PDB entry 2X6J | X-ray diffraction, 3.50 A resolution | chains A and B

# Chain A (and B)
Protein: Phosphotidylinositol 3 kinase 59F
From: Drosophila melanogaster
Notes: EC 2.7.1.137, 2.7.1.153, 2.7.1.154; fragment: helical and catalytic domains, residues 258-949; chain B of this document is another copy of the same molecule, construct and numbering; everything in this record applies to it too
UniProtKB: Q9W1M7 (Q9W1M7_DROME); residues 258-949 here = UniProt positions 258-949
Sequence (696 residues; row label = number of the first residue in the row):
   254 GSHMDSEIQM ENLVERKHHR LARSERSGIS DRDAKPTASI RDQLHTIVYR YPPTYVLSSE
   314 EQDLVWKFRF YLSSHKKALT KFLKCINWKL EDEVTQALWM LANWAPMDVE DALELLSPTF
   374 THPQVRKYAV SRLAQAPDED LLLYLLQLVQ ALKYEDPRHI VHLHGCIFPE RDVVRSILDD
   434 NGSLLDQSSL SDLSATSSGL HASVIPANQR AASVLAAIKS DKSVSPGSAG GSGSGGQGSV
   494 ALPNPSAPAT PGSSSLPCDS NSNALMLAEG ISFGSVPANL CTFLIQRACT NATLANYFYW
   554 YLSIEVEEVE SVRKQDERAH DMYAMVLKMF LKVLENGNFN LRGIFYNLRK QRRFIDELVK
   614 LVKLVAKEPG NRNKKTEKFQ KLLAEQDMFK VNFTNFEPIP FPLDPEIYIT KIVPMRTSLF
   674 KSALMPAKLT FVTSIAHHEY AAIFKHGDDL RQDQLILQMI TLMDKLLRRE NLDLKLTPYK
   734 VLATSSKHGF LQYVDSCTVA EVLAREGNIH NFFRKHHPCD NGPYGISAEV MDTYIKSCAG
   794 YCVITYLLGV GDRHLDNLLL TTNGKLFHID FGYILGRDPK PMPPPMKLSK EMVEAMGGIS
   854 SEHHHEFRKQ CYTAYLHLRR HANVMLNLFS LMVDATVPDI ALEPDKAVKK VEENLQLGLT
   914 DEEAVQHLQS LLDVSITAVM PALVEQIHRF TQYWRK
Disordered / not traced: 254-290, 423-530, 562-566, 949 (chain B: 254-290, 424-530, 561-566)
Differences from the reference sequence: expression tag (254-257); engineered mutation Ala455 (Gly in Q9W1M7)
Residues lining bound ligands: pik-93 (093; N-(5-(4-chloro-3-(2-hydroxy-ethylsulfamoyl)- phenylthiazole-2-yl)-acetamide): Phe673, Lys674, Ser675, Pro679, Ile696, Lys698, Asp706, Tyr732, Leu744, Gln745, Tyr746, Val747, Ser749, Glu754, Asn810, Leu812, Phe820, Ile822, Asp823
From the paper describing this entry:
  - binding site for pik-93: Lys698, Asp706, Val747, Asp823
  - catalytic residues: His807 (proposed by the authors, not directly observed)
  - specificity-determining residues: Phe673, Tyr746 (proposed by the authors, not directly observed)

# How chain A and chain B interact
Residue-residue contacts (48):
  Asp805(A) - Tyr946(B)  hydrogen bond (backbone-side chain)
  Arg806(A) - Tyr946(B)  hydrogen bond (backbone-side chain)
  Arg806(A) - Trp947(B)
  His807(A) - Trp947(B)
  Leu808(A) - Trp947(B)  hydrophobic
  Asp831(A) - Tyr946(B)  hydrogen bond
  Lys833(A) - Tyr946(B)
  Lys833(A) - Lys949(B)
  Met835(A) - Arg942(B)
  Met835(A) - Phe943(B)
  Pro836(A) - Phe943(B)
  Pro837(A) - Phe943(B)  hydrophobic
  Pro837(A) - Tyr946(B)
  Leu841(A) - Trp947(B)  hydrogen bond (backbone-side chain)
  Ser842(A) - Trp947(B)
  Glu915(A) - Glu915(B)
  Val918(A) - Gln919(B)
  Gln919(A) - Val918(B)
  Gln919(A) - Gln922(B)
  Gln922(A) - Gln919(B)  hydrogen bond
  Gln922(A) - Gln922(B)
  Thr930(A) - Ile940(B)
  Ala931(A) - Ile940(B)
  Ala931(A) - Phe943(B)  hydrophobic
  Ala931(A) - Thr944(B)  hydrogen bond (backbone-side chain)
  Val932(A) - Trp947(B)
  Val937(A) - Ile940(B)  hydrophobic
  Gln939(A) - Met835(B)
  Ile940(A) - Thr930(B)
  Ile940(A) - Ala931(B)
  Arg942(A) - Pro834(B)
  Arg942(A) - Met835(B)
  Phe943(A) - Met835(B)
  Phe943(A) - Pro836(B)
  Phe943(A) - Pro837(B)
  Phe943(A) - Pro838(B)
  Phe943(A) - Ala931(B)  hydrophobic
  Thr944(A) - Ala931(B)  hydrogen bond (side chain-backbone)
  Tyr946(A) - Asp805(B)  hydrogen bond (side chain-backbone)
  Tyr946(A) - Arg806(B)  hydrogen bond (side chain-backbone)
  Tyr946(A) - Asp831(B)  hydrogen bond
  Tyr946(A) - Lys833(B)  hydrogen bond (backbone-side chain)
  Tyr946(A) - Pro836(B)  hydrophobic
  Tyr946(A) - Pro837(B)
  Trp947(A) - Leu808(B)  hydrophobic
  Trp947(A) - Lys840(B)
  Trp947(A) - Leu841(B)  hydrogen bond (side chain-backbone)
  Trp947(A) - Ser842(B)
Interface residues without a listed pair, chain A (35 interface residues in all): Gly804, Pro834, Pro838, Lys840, Tyr865, Ser923, Asp926, Val927, His941
Interface residues without a listed pair, chain B (35 interface residues in all): Gly804, His807, Leu811, Ser923, Asp926, Val927, Val932, Val937, Gln939

# Summary
The chain A/chain B interface involves 35 residues from each chain; the contacts include 12 hydrogen bonds.
Among the polar pairs are Asp805(A)-Tyr946(B), Arg806(A)-Tyr946(B) and Asp831(A)-Tyr946(B). Ligands of chain
A: pik-93. The paper reports the catalytic residue His807(A); a binding site for pik-93 at Lys698(A),
Asp706(A) and Val747(A) among others.
Both chains are Phosphotidylinositol 3 kinase 59F (Drosophila melanogaster). Entry 2X6J (The crystal structure
of the drosophila class III PI3-kinase VPS34 in complex with pik-93) was determined by X-ray diffraction
together with 2X6H, 2X6I and 2X6K from the same study.
